6XKT - chains C and R of the 6 polymer chains in the assembly; structure by electron microscopy, 3.75 A resolution.

[Chain C]
Protein: Cytochrome b
From: Rhodobacter capsulatus (strain ATCC BAA-309 / NBRC 16581 / SB1003)
UniProt: D5ANZ3 (CYB_RHOCB); residues 1-437 here = UniProt positions 1-437
Amino-acid sequence (437 residues; each row starts with the number of its first residue):
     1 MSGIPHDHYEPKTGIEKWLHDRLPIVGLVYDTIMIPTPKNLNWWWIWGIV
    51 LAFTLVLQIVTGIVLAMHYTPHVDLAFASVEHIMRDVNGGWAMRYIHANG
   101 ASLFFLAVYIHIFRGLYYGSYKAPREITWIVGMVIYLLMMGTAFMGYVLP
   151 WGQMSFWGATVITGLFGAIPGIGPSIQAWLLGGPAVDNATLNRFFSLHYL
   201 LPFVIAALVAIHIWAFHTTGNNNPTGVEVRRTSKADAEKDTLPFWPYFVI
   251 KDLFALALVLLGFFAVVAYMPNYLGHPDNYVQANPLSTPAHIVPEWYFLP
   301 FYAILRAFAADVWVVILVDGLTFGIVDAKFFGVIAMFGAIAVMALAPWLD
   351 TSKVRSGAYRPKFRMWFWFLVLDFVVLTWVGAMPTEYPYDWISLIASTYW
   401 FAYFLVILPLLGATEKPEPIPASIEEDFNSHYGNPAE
Disordered / not traced: 1, 233-236, 429-437
Curated features (UniProtKB/Swiss-Prot):
  - binding site (heme b): H97, H111, H198, H212
  - mutagenesis: F144 (F144L/S: Loss of binding affinity for ubiquinone and ubiquinol)
Ion coordination: heme c Fe site 1: H97, H198; heme c Fe site 2: H111, H212
Ligand contacts:
  - heme c (HEC), molecule 1: W45, G48, I49, L51, A52, F104, H111, I112, R114, S120, R125, T128, W129, G132, M133, I135, Y136, V209, H212, F216, T219, G220, N221, N222
  - heme c (HEC), molecule 2: L55, Q58, I59, G62, I63, L65, A66, Y69, R94, H97, A98, A101, F104, M139, T142, A143, G146, Y147, L149, P150, F195, H198, Y199, P202, I205, N279, Y297

[Chain R]
Protein: Ubiquinol-cytochrome c reductase iron-sulfur subunit
From: Rhodobacter capsulatus (strain ATCC BAA-309 / NBRC 16581 / SB1003)
Notes: EC 7.1.1.8
UniProt: D5ANZ2 (UCRI_RHOCB); residues 1-191 here = UniProt positions 1-191
Amino-acid sequence (191 residues; row label = number of the first residue in the row):
     1 MSHAEDNAGTRRDFLYHATAATGVVVTGAAVWPLINQMNASADVKAMASI
    51 FVDVSAVEVGTQLTVKWRGKPVFIRRRDEKDIELARSVPLGALRDTSAEN
   101 ANKPGAEATDENRTLPAFDGTNTGEWLVMLGVCTHLGCVPMGDKSGDFGG
   151 WFCPCHGSHYDSAGRIRKGPAPRNLDIPVAAFVDETTIKLG
Disordered / not traced: 1-10
Curated features (UniProtKB/Swiss-Prot):
  - binding site ([2Fe-2S] cluster): C133, H135, C153, H156
Cystine bridges: C138-C155
Ion coordination: 2Fe-2S cluster Fe: C133, H135, C153, H156
Ligand contacts: 2Fe-2S cluster (FES): C133, H135, L136, G137, C138, C153, C155, H156, S158

[Interface between chain C and chain R]
Residue-residue contacts (16; chain C residue first):
  V60(C) - L34(R)  hydrophobic
  V64(C) - Q37(R)
  M67(C) - Q37(R)
  M67(C) - M38(R)  hydrophobic
  H68(C) - Q37(R)
  H82(C) - S41(R)  hydrogen bond
  H82(C) - D43(R)  salt bridge
  D86(C) - S41(R)
  D86(C) - A42(R)  hydrogen bond (backbone-backbone)
  D86(C) - D43(R)  hydrogen bond (side chain-backbone)
  V87(C) - Q37(R)
  V87(C) - S41(R)
  N88(C) - N36(R)  hydrogen bond
  N88(C) - Q37(R)  hydrogen bond (backbone-backbone)
  N88(C) - A40(R)  hydrogen bond (side chain-backbone)
  M93(C) - L34(R)  hydrophobic
Other interface residues (no listed pair), chain C (10 interface residues in all): R85
Other interface residues (no listed pair), chain R (10 interface residues in all): P33, N39

[Summary]
The chain C/chain R interface involves 10 residues from each chain, with 6 hydrogen bonds and 1 salt bridge.
Polar contacts include H82(C)-D43(R), H82(C)-S41(R) and D86(C)-D43(R). Ligands of chain C: heme c. Chain R
binds 2Fe-2S cluster.
Chain C is Cytochrome b and chain R is Ubiquinol-cytochrome c reductase iron-sulfur subunit, both from
Rhodobacter capsulatus (strain ATCC BAA-309 / NBRC 16581 / SB1003); the structure, R. capsulatus cyt bc1 with
both FeS proteins in c position (CIII2 c-c), was determined by electron microscopy together with 6XI0, 6XKU,
6XKV, 6XKW, 6XKX and 6XKZ from the same study.
